PDB entry 6VM1 | electron microscopy, 7.90 A resolution (low resolution: residue-level contacts below are approximate; hydrogen-bond / salt-bridge calls are withheld) | chains B and E of the 26 polymer chains in the assembly

== Chain B ==
Name: ATP synthase subunit alpha, chloroplastic
Source organism: Spinacia oleracea
Notes: EC 7.1.2.2
UniProt: P06450 (ATPA_SPIOL); residue numbers follow UniProt; this construct covers 1-507
Sequence (507 residues; numbered 1 to 507; the number before each row is that of its first residue):
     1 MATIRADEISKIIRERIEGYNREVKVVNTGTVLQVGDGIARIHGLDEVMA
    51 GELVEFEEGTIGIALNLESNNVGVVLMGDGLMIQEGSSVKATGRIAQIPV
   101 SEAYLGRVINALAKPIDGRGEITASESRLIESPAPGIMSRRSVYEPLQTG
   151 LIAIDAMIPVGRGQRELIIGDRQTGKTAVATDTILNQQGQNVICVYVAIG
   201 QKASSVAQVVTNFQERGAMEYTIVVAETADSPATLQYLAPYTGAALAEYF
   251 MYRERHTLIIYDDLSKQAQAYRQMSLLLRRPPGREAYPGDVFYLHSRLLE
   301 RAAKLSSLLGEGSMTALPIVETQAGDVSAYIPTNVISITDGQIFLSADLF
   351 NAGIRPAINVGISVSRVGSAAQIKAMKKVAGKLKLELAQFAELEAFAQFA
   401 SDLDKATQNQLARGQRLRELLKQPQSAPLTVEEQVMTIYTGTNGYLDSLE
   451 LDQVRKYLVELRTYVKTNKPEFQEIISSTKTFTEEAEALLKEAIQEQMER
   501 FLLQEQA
Not modelled in the structure: 1-6, 505-507
Curated features (UniProtKB/Swiss-Prot):
  - binding site (ATP): Gly170 to Thr177
  - site: Ser363 (Required for activity)

== Chain E ==
Name: ATP synthase subunit beta, chloroplastic
Source organism: Spinacia oleracea
Notes: EC 7.1.2.2
UniProt: P00825 (ATPB_SPIOL); residue numbers follow UniProt; this construct covers 1-498
Sequence (498 residues; numbered 1 to 498; the number before each row is that of its first residue):
     1 MRINPTTSDPGVSTLEKKNLGRIAQIIGPVLDVAFPPGKMPNIYNALIVK
    51 GRDTAGQPMNVTCEVQQLLGNNRVRAVAMSATDGLTRGMEVIDTGAPLSV
   101 PVGGATLGRIFNVLGEPVDNLGPVDTRTTSPIHRSAPAFTQLDTKLSIFE
   151 TGIKVVDLLAPYRRGGKIGLFGGAGVGKTVLIMELINNIAKAHGGVSVFG
   201 GVGERTREGNDLYMEMKESGVINEQNIAESKVALVYGQMNEPPGARMRVG
   251 LTALTMAEYFRDVNEQDVLLFIDNIFRFVQAGSEVSALLGRMPSAVGYQP
   301 TLSTEMGSLQERITSTKEGSITSIQAVYVPADDLTDPAPATTFAHLDATT
   351 VLSRGLAAKGIYPAVDPLDSTSTMLQPRIVGEEHYEIAQRVKETLQRYKE
   401 LQDIIAILGLDELSEEDRLTVARARKIERFLSQPFFVAEVFTGSPGKYVG
   451 LAETIRGFQLILSGELDSLPEQAFYLVGNIDEATAKAMNLEMESKLKK
Not modelled in the structure: 1-16, 495-498
Curated features (UniProtKB/Swiss-Prot):
  - binding site (ATP): Gly172 to Thr179

== How chain B and chain E interact ==
Residue-residue contacts (8):
  Leu33(B) - Leu69(E)
  Gln34(B) - Leu68(E)
  Gln34(B) - Leu69(E)
  Val35(B) - Leu68(E)
  Leu276(B) - Met292(E)
  Leu276(B) - Pro300(E)
  Asn351(B) - Glu393(E)
  Asn351(B) - Gln396(E)
Other interface residues (no listed pair), chain B (9 interface residues in all): Leu81, Glu85, Ala203, Ala286
Other interface residues (no listed pair), chain E (11 interface residues in all): Pro37, Ile43, Phe139, Ser294, Lys392

== Summary ==
Chain B and chain E form an interface of 9 and 11 residues respectively. UniProt lists 8 ATP-binding residues
on chain B; 8 ATP-binding residues on chain E.
Chain B is ATP synthase subunit alpha, chloroplastic and chain E is ATP synthase subunit beta, chloroplastic,
both from Spinacia oleracea; the structure, Chloroplast ATP synthase (C3, CF1FO), was determined by electron
microscopy together with 6VM4, 6VMB, 6VMD, 6VMG, 6VOF, 6VOG and 8 further entries from the same study.
